PDB entry 1VQK | X-ray diffraction, 2.30 A resolution | chains 0 and T of the 32 polymer chains in the assembly

# Chain 0
Molecule: 23S ribosomal RNA
Source organism: Haloarcula marismortui
Sequence (2922 nucleotides; numbered 2 to 2923; the number before each row is that of its first residue):
     2 UUGGCUACUA UGCCAGCUGG UGGAUUGCUC GGCUCAGGCG CUGAUGAAGG ACGUGCCAAG
    62 CUGCGAUAAG CCAUGGGGAG CCGCACGGAG GCGAAGAACC AUGGAUUUCC GAAUGAGAAU
   122 CUCUCUAACA AUUGCUUCGC GCAAUGAGGA ACCCCGAGAA CUGAAACAUC UCAGUAUCGG
   182 GAGGAACAGA AAACGCAAUG UGAUGUCGUU AGUAACCGCG AGUGAACGCG AUACAGCCCA
   242 AACCGAAGCC CUCACGGGCA AUGUGGUGUC AGGGCUACCU CUCAUCAGCC GACCGUCUCG
   302 ACGAAGUCUC UUGGAACAGA GCGUGAUACA GGGUGACAAC CCCGUACUCG AGACCAGUAC
   362 GACGUGCGGU AGUGCCAGAG UAGCGGGGGU UGGAUAUCCC UCGCGAAUAA CGCAGGCAUC
   422 GACUGCGAAG GCUAAACACA ACCUGAGACC GAUAGUGAAC AAGUAGUGUG AACGAACGCU
   482 GCAAAGUACC CUCAGAAGGG AGGCGAAAUA GAGCAUGAAA UCAGUUGGCG AUCGAGCGAC
   542 AGGGCAUACA AGGUCCCUCG ACGAAUGACC GACGCGCGAG CGUCCAGUAA GACUCACGGG
   602 AAGCCGAUGU UCUGUCGUAC GUUUUGAAAA ACGAGCCAGG GAGUGUGUCU GCAUGGCAAG
   662 UCUAACCGGA GUAUCCGGGG AGGCACAGGG AAACCGACAU GGCCGCAGGG CUUUGCCCGA
   722 GGGCCGCCGU CUUCAAGGGC GGGGAGCCAU GUGGACACGA CCCGAAUCCG GACGAUCUAC
   782 GCAUGGACAA GAUGAAGCGU GCCGAAAGGC ACGUGGAAGU CUGUUAGAGU UGGUGUCCUA
   842 CAAUACCCUC UCGUGAUCUA UGUGUAGGGG UGAAAGGCCC AUCGAGUCCG GCAACAGCUG
   902 GUUCCAAUCG AAACAUGUCG AAGCAUGACC UCCGCCGAGG UAGUCUGUGA GGUAGAGCGA
   962 CCGAUUGGUG UGUCCGCCUC CGAGAGGAGU CGGCACACCU GUCAAACUCC AAACUUACAG
  1022 ACGCCGUUUG ACGCGGGGAU UCCGGUGCGC GGGGUAAGCC UGUGUACCAG GAGGGGAACA
  1082 ACCCAGAGAU AGGUUAAGGU CCCCAAGUGU GGAUUAAGUG UAAUCCUCUG AAGGUGGUCU
  1142 CGAGCCCUAG ACAGCCGGGA GGUGAGCUUA GAAGCAGCUA CCCUCUAAGA AAAGCGUAAC
  1202 AGCUUACCGG CCGAGGUUUG AGGCGCCCAA AAUGAUCGGG ACUCAAAUCC ACCACCGAGA
  1262 CCUGUCCGUA CCACUCAUAC UGGUAAUCGA GUAGAUUGGC GCUCUAAUUG GAUGGAAGUA
  1322 GGGGUGAAAA CUCCUAUGGA CCGAUUAGUG ACGAAAAUCC UGGCCAUAGU AGCAGCGAUA
  1382 GUCGGGUGAG AACCCCGACG GCCUAAUGGA UAAGGGUUCC UCAGCACUGC UGAUCAGCUG
  1442 AGGGUUAGCC GGUCCUAAGU CAUACCGCAA CUCGACUAUG ACGAAAUGGG AAACGGGUUA
  1502 AUAUUCCCGU GCCACUAUGC AGUGAAAGUU GACGCCCUGG GGUCGAUCAC GCUGGGCAUU
  1562 CGCCCAGUCG AACCGUCCAA CUCCGUGGAA GCCGUAAUGG CAGGAAGCGG ACGAACGGCG
  1622 GCAUAGGGAA ACGUGAUUCA ACCUGGGGCC CAUGAAAAGA CGAGCAUAGU GUCCGUACCG
  1682 AGAACCGACA CAGGUGUCCA UGGCGGCGAA AGCCAAGGCC UGUCGGGAGC AACCAACGUU
  1742 AGGGAAUUCG GCAAGUUAGU CCCGUACCUU CGGAAGAAGG GAUGCCUGCU CCGGAACGGA
  1802 GCAGGUCGCA GUGACUCGGA AGCUCGGACU GUCUAGUAAC AACAUAGGUG ACCGCAAAUC
  1862 CGCAAGGACU CGUACGGUCA CUGAAUCCUG CCCAGUGCAG GUAUCUGAAC ACCUCGUACA
  1922 AGAGGACGAA GGACCUGUCA ACGGCGGGGG UAACUAUGAC CCUCUUAAGG UAGCGUAGUA
  1982 CCUUGCCGCA UCAGUAGCGG CUUGCAUGAA UGGAUUAACC AGAGCUUCAC UGUCCCAACG
  2042 UUGGGCCCGG UGAACUGUAC AUUCCAGUGC GGAGUCUGGA GACACCCAGG GGGAAGCGAA
  2102 GACCCUAUGG AGCUUUACUG CAGGCUGUCG CUGAGACGUG GUCGCCGAUG UGCAGCAUAG
  2162 GUAGGAGACA CUACACAGGU ACCCGCGCUA GCGGGCCACC GAGUCAACAG UGAAAUACUA
  2222 CCCGUCGGUG ACUGCGACUC UCACUCCGGG AGGAGGACAC CGAUAGCCGG GCAGUUUGAC
  2282 UGGGGCGGUA CGCGCUCGAA AAGAUAUCGA GCGCGCCCUA UGGCUAUCUC AGCCGGGACA
  2342 GAGACCCGGC GAAGAGUGCA AGAGCAAAAG AUAGCUUGAC AGUGUUCUUC CCAACGAGGA
  2402 ACGCUGACGC GAAAGCGUGG UCUAGCGAAC CAAUUAGCCU GCUUGAUGCG GGCAAUUGAU
  2462 GACAGAAAAG CUACCCUAGG GAUAACAGAG UCGUCACUCG CAAGAGCACA UAUCGACCGA
  2522 GUGGCUUGCU ACCUCGAUGU CGGUUCCCUC CAUCCUGCCC GUGCAGAAGC GGGCAAGGGU
  2582 GAGGUUGUUC GCCUAUUAAA GGAGGUCGUG AGCUGGGUUU AGACCGUCGU GAGACAGGUC
  2642 GGCUGCUAUC UACUGGGUGU GUAAUGGUGU CUGACAAGAA CGACCGUAUA GUACGAGAGG
  2702 AACUACGGUU GGUGGCCACU GGUGUACCGG UUGUUCGAGA GAGCACGUGC CGGGUAGCCA
  2762 CGCCACACGG GGUAAGAGCU GAACGCAUCU AAGCUCGAAA CCCACUUGGA AAAGAGACAC
  2822 CGCCGAGGUC CCGCGUACAA GACGCGGUCG AUAGACUCGG GGUGUGCGCG UCGAGGUAAC
  2882 GAGACGUUAA GCCCACGAGC ACUAACAGAC CAAAGCCAUC AU
Disordered / not traced: 2-9, 126-127, 715, 971-998, 1560, 1952-1963, 2137-2236, 2339-2343, 2665-2666, 2915-2923
Modified residues: 1MA (6-hydro-1-methyladenosine-5'-monophosphate) at position 628, OMU (o2'-methyluridine 5'-monophosphate) at position 2587, OMG (o2'-methylguanosine-5'-monophosphate) at position 2588, UR3 (3-methyluridine-5'-monophoshate) at position 2619, PSU (pseudouridine-5'-monophosphate) at position 2621
Ion coordination: Na+ site 1: U12 (together with Sr2+) (shared with 2 residues of chain R); Mg2+ site 1 near G28 (its only coordinating residue here); Sr2+ site 1: C34, U457; Na+ site 2: C40, A442, C443; Na+ site 3: G56, A59, G61; Na+ site 4: G66, U108; Sr2+ site 2: G84, C85 (shared with Asp68(T) of chain T); Sr2+ site 3: C85, A86, C87 (shared with Asp68(T) of chain T); Mg2+ site 2 near U115 (its only coordinating residue here); Na+ site 5: C130, U146; Na+ site 6: C141, G142; Sr2+ site 4: G147, A183 (shared with 1 residue of chain M); 76 more Mg2+ sites not listed; 2 more K+ sites not listed; 58 more Na+ sites not listed; 87 more Sr2+ sites not listed

# Chain T
Molecule: 50S ribosomal protein L24P
Source organism: Haloarcula marismortui
Reference sequence: P10972 (RL24_HALMA); numbering as in UniProt (aligned over 0-119)
Sequence (120 residues; row label = number of the first residue in the row; numbering starts at 0):
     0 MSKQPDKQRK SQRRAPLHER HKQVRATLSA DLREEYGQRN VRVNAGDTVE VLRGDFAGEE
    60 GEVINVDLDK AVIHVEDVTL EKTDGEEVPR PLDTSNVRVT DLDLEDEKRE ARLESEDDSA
Disordered / not traced: 0
Ion coordination: Mg2+: Tyr35, Gln37, Leu112, Ser114; Sr2+ site 1: Asp68 (shared with G84(0), C85(0) of chain 0); Na+: Ser94, Asn95 (shared with U308(0), U335(0), C342(0) of chain 0)

# Interface between chain 0 and chain T
Contacting residue pairs (111; chain 0 residue first):
  U30(0) - Asp5(T)  hydrogen bond to the sugar
  U30(0) - Arg8(T)  salt bridge to the phosphate
  C31(0) - Asp5(T)  phosphate contact
  C31(0) - Arg8(T)  salt bridge to the phosphate
  C31(0) - Arg12(T)  salt bridge to the phosphate
  C31(0) - Arg13(T)  hydrogen bond to the phosphate
  G32(0) - Asp5(T)  base contact
  G32(0) - Lys9(T)  salt bridge to the phosphate
  G32(0) - Arg13(T)  salt bridge to the phosphate
  G77(0) - His17(T)  base contact
  G79(0) - His20(T)  sugar contact
  G79(0) - Arg41(T)  phosphate contact
  G79(0) - Lys107(T)  hydrogen bond to the base
  G79(0) - Arg111(T)  salt bridge to the phosphate
  A80(0) - Arg41(T)  sugar contact
  A80(0) - Asn43(T)  hydrogen bond to the phosphate
  A80(0) - Arg111(T)  salt bridge to the phosphate
  G81(0) - Arg41(T)  salt bridge to the phosphate
  G81(0) - Val42(T)  phosphate contact
  G81(0) - Asn43(T)  phosphate contact
  G81(0) - Ala44(T)  hydrogen bond to the phosphate
  G81(0) - Val65(T)  sugar contact
  G81(0) - Leu67(T)  phosphate contact
  C82(0) - Leu16(T)  phosphate contact
  C82(0) - Val65(T)  phosphate contact
  C82(0) - Leu67(T)  hydrogen bond to the phosphate
  C82(0) - Asp68(T)  phosphate contact
  C83(0) - Leu16(T)  phosphate contact
  C85(0) - Asp68(T)  phosphate contact
  C87(0) - Asp68(T)  phosphate contact
  C87(0) - Lys69(T)  hydrogen bond to the sugar
  A95(0) - Asp105(T)  base contact
  G97(0) - Asp105(T)  hydrogen bond to the base
  G97(0) - Lys107(T)  base contact
  A99(0) - Leu16(T)  sugar contact
  A99(0) - His20(T)  hydrogen bond to the base
  C100(0) - Pro15(T)  sugar contact
  C100(0) - Leu16(T)  sugar contact
  C100(0) - His17(T)  hydrogen bond to the sugar
  C101(0) - Pro15(T)  sugar contact
  C101(0) - His17(T)  hydrogen bond to the sugar
  C303(0) - Asp116(T)  sugar contact
  C303(0) - Asp117(T)  phosphate contact
  C303(0) - Ser118(T)  phosphate contact
  G304(0) - Ser118(T)  phosphate contact
  A306(0) - Arg38(T)  salt bridge to the phosphate
  G307(0) - Arg32(T)  salt bridge to the phosphate
  G307(0) - Arg38(T)  salt bridge to the phosphate
  U308(0) - Arg32(T)  salt bridge to the phosphate
  U308(0) - Arg38(T)  salt bridge to the phosphate
  U308(0) - Arg52(T)  hydrogen bond to the base
  U308(0) - Ser94(T)  base contact
  U308(0) - Asn95(T)  base contact
  U308(0) - Arg97(T)  salt bridge to the phosphate
  C309(0) - Arg97(T)  salt bridge to the phosphate
  G315(0) - Asp54(T)  hydrogen bond to the sugar
  A316(0) - Arg52(T)  phosphate contact
  A316(0) - Asp54(T)  sugar contact
  A317(0) - Arg52(T)  phosphate contact
  C318(0) - Arg52(T)  salt bridge to the phosphate
  A331(0) - Ser1(T)  base contact
  G332(0) - Lys2(T)  hydrogen bond to the sugar
  G332(0) - Gln3(T)  sugar contact
  G332(0) - Pro4(T)  sugar contact
  G332(0) - Gln7(T)  hydrogen bond to the base
  G333(0) - Pro4(T)  sugar contact
  G333(0) - Gln7(T)  sugar contact
  G333(0) - Arg8(T)  hydrogen bond to the phosphate
  G333(0) - Gln11(T)  hydrogen bond to the sugar
  G334(0) - Arg8(T)  salt bridge to the phosphate
  G334(0) - Gln11(T)  sugar contact
  G334(0) - Ser94(T)  hydrogen bond to the base
  U335(0) - Asp92(T)  sugar contact
  U335(0) - Ser94(T)  sugar contact
  U335(0) - Asn95(T)  hydrogen bond to the sugar
  G336(0) - Gly53(T)  base contact
  G336(0) - Asp54(T)  hydrogen bond to the base
  G336(0) - Arg89(T)  base contact
  G336(0) - Asn95(T)  hydrogen bond to the phosphate
  C342(0) - Thr26(T)  phosphate contact
  C342(0) - Ser94(T)  hydrogen bond to the sugar
  C343(0) - Lys21(T)  hydrogen bond to the sugar
  C343(0) - Arg24(T)  sugar contact
  C343(0) - Thr26(T)  hydrogen bond to the phosphate
  C343(0) - Arg38(T)  phosphate contact
  C343(0) - Asn39(T)  phosphate contact
  C344(0) - Lys21(T)  sugar contact
  C344(0) - Arg24(T)  salt bridge to the phosphate
  C344(0) - Asn39(T)  hydrogen bond to the phosphate
  G345(0) - Lys21(T)  salt bridge to the phosphate
  G446(0) - Ser1(T)  phosphate contact
  G446(0) - Lys6(T)  salt bridge to the phosphate
  A447(0) - Ser1(T)  hydrogen bond to the phosphate
  A447(0) - Lys2(T)  hydrogen bond to the phosphate
  A447(0) - Gln3(T)  base contact
  G448(0) - Lys2(T)  salt bridge to the phosphate
  G448(0) - Gln3(T)  hydrogen bond to the base
  C483(0) - Arg89(T)  hydrogen bond to the base
  A484(0) - Leu79(T)  sugar contact
  A484(0) - Arg89(T)  hydrogen bond to the sugar
  A484(0) - Pro90(T)  sugar contact
  A485(0) - Pro90(T)  phosphate contact
  A486(0) - Leu79(T)  sugar contact
  A486(0) - Glu80(T)  hydrogen bond to the sugar
  A486(0) - Lys81(T)  salt bridge to the phosphate
  A486(0) - Val87(T)  phosphate contact
  G487(0) - Lys81(T)  phosphate contact
  G487(0) - Thr82(T)  hydrogen bond to the phosphate
  U488(0) - Thr82(T)  sugar contact
  A489(0) - Thr82(T)  base contact
  A489(0) - Asp83(T)  sugar contact
Interface residues without a listed pair, chain 0 (50 interface residues in all): G78, G301, A302, G504
Interface residues without a listed pair, chain T (57 interface residues in all): Glu18, Ala25, Leu51, Asp66, Glu106, Arg108

# Summary
The interface between chain 0 and chain T involves 50 residues on one side and 57 on the other, with 32
hydrogen bonds and 22 salt bridges. Polar contacts include G79(0)-Lys107(T), G97(0)-Asp105(T) and
A99(0)-His20(T). C34(0) and U457(0) coordinate Sr2+ site 1.
Chain 0 is 23S ribosomal RNA and chain T is 50S ribosomal protein L24P, both from Haloarcula marismortui; the
structure, The structure of CCDA-PHE-CAP-BIO bound to the a site of the ribosomal subunit of haloarcula
marismortui, was determined by X-ray diffraction (same publication as 1VQ4, 1VQ5, 1VQ8, 1VQ9, 1VQL, 1VQM, 1VQO
and 1VQP).
